Entry 6W6J (electron microscopy, 3.20 A resolution); this record covers chains E and N of the 7 polymer chains in the assembly.

== Chain E ==
Protein: Chaperone protein ClpB
From: Mycobacterium tuberculosis
UniProt: P9WPD0 (CLPB_MYCTO); numbering as in UniProt (aligned over 1-848)
Sequence (848 residues; numbered 1 to 848; the number before each row is that of its first residue):
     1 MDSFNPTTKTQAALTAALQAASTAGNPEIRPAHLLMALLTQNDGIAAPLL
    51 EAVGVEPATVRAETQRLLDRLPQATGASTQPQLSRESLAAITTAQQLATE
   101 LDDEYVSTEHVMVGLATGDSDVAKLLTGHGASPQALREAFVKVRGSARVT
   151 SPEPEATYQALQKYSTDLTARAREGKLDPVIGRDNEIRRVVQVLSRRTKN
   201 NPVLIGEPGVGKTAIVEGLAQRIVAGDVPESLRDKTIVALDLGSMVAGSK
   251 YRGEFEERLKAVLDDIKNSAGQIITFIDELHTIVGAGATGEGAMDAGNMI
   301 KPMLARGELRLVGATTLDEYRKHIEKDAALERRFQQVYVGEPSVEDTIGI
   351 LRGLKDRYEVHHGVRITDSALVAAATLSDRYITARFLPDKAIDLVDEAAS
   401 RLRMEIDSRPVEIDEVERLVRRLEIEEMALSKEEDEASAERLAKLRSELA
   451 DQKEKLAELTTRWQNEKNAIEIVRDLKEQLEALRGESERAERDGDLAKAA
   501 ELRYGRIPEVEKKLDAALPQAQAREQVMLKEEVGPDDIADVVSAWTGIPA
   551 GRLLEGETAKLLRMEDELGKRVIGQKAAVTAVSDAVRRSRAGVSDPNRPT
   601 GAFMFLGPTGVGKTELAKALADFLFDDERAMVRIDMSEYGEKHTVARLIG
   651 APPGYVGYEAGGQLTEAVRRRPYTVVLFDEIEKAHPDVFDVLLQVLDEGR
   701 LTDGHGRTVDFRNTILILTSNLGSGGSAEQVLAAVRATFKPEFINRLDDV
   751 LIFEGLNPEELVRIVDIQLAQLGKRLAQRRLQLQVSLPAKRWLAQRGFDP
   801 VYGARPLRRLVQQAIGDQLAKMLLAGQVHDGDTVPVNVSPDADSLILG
Unresolved in the structure: 1-158, 247-251, 285-296, 408-529, 846-848
Ligand contacts:
  - ADP (adenosine-5'-diphosphate): Arg571, Val572, Ile573, Thr609, Gly610, Val611, Gly612, Lys613, Thr614, Glu615, Ile764, Ala804, Arg805
  - ATP-gamma-S (AGS; phosphothiophosphoric acid-adenylate ester): Asp178, Pro179, Val180, Ile181, Gly182, Glu207, Pro208, Gly209, Val210, Gly211, Lys212, Thr213, Ala214, Asp278, Ile350, Leu354, Pro388, Asp389
Swiss-Prot annotation at these positions:
  - binding site (ATP): Gly206 to Thr213, Gly607 to Thr614
From the paper describing this entry:
  - mutagenesis - L18R, S22R, L88R, T92R: unchanged catalytic activity (ATP hydrolysis)
  - mutagenesis - Q11R, T15R: abolished expression
  - mutagenesis - S22R, T92R: decreased catalytic activity on aggregate luciferase reactivation
  - mutagenesis - L18R, L88R, R365A, D368R, E436R, L496A, Y504A: abolished catalytic activity
  - mutagenesis - R365A, D368R, E434K, E436R: unchanged catalytic activity (ClpB ATPase activity)
  - mutagenesis - R422A: abolished catalytic activity on refold a protein substrate
  - mutagenesis - E434K: decreased catalytic activity on aggregated luciferase reactivation
  - mutagenesis - R503A: unchanged catalytic activity

== Chain N ==
Protein: Substrate
From: Mycobacterium tuberculosis
Sequence (29 residues; row label = number of the first residue in the row; X marks 29 residues of unknown identity (built as UNK)):
     1 XXXXXXXXXXXXXXXXXXXXXXXXXXXXX
Unresolved in the structure: 27-29

== Chain E / chain N interface ==
Chain E side of the interface, 4 residues: Arg252, Gly654, Tyr655, Val656

== Overview ==
Chain E and chain N make no direct contact in this assembly. Bound to chain E: ATP-gamma-S and ADP. UniProt
lists 16 ATP-binding residues on chain E. From the paper: L18R, L88R and R365A of chain E, among others,
abolish catalytic activity; Q11R and T15R of chain E abolish expression; 14 substitutions were tested in all.
Chain E is Chaperone protein ClpB and chain N is Substrate, both from Mycobacterium tuberculosis; the
structure, The Mycobacterium tuberculosis ClpB disaggregase hexamer structure with a locally refined
N-terminal domain in the presence ..., was determined by electron microscopy together with 6W6H, 6W6I and 6W6G
from the same study.
